PDB entry 7WHI | electron microscopy, 2.93 A resolution | chains A and B of the 7 polymer chains in the assembly

[Chain A (and B)]
Protein: Spike glycoprotein
Organism: Severe acute respiratory syndrome coronavirus 2
Notes: chain B of this document is another copy of the same molecule, construct and numbering; everything in this record applies to it too
UniProtKB: P0DTC2 (SPIKE_SARS2); aligned to UniProt positions 1-1208 over residues 1-1208
Sequence (1285 residues; each row starts with the number of its first residue; note: 8 numbers in that range are skipped by the numbering (no residue carries them; nothing is unmodelled there); a row labelled like 177A-177E holds insertion residues (177A, then the next letters in order)):
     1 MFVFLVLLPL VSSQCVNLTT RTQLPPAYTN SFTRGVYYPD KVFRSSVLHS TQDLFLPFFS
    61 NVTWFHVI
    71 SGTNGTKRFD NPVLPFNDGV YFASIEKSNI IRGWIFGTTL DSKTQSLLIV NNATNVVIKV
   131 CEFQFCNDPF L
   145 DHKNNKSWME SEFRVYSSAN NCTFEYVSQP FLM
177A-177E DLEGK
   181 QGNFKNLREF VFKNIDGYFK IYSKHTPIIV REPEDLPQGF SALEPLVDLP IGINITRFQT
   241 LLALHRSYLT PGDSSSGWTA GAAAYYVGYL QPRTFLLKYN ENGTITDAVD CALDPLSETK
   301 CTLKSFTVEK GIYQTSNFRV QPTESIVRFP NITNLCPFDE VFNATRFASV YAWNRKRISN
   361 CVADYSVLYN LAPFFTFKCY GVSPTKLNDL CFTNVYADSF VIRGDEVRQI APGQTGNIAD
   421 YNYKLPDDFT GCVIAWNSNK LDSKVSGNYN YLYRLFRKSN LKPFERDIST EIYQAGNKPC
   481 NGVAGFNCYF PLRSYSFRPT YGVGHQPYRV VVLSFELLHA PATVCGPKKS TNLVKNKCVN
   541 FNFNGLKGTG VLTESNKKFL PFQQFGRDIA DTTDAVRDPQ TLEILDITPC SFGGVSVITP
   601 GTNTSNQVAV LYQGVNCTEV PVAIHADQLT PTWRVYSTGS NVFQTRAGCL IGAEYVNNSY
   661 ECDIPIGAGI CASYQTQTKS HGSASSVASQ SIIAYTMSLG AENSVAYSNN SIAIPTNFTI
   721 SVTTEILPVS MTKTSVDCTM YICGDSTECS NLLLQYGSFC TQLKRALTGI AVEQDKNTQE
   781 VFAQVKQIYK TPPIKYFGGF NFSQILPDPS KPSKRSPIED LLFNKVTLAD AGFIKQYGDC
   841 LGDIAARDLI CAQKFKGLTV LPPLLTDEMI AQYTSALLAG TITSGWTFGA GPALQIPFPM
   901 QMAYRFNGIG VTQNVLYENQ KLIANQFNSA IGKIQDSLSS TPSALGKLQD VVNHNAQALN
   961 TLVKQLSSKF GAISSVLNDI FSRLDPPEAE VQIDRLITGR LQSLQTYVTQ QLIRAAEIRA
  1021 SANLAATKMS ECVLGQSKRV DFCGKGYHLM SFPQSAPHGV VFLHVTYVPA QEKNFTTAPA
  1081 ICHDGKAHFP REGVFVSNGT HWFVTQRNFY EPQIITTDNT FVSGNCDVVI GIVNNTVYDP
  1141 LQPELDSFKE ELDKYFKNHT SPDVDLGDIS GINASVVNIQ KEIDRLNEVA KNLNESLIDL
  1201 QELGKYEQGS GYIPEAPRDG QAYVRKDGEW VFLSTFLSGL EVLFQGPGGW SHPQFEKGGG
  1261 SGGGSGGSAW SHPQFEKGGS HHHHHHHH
Disordered / not traced: 1-13, 71-77, 145-155, 177A-177E, 248-261, 621-640, 677-688, 828-847, 1148-1288 (chain B: 1-25, 71-77, 145-155, 177A-177E, 181, 245-261, 621-640, 677-688, 828-848, 1148-1288)
Sequence notes: variant Val67 (Ala in P0DTC2), Ile95 (Thr in P0DTC2), Asp145 (Gly142 in P0DTC2), Ile209 (Leu212 in P0DTC2), Asp339 (Gly in P0DTC2), Leu371 (Ser in P0DTC2), Pro373 (Ser in P0DTC2), Phe375 (Ser in P0DTC2), Asn417 (Lys in P0DTC2), Lys440 (Asn in P0DTC2), Ser446 (Gly in P0DTC2), Asn477 (Ser in P0DTC2), Lys478 (Thr in P0DTC2), Ala484 (Glu in P0DTC2), Arg493 (Gln in P0DTC2), Ser496 (Gly in P0DTC2), Arg498 (Gln in P0DTC2), Tyr501 (Asn in P0DTC2), His505 (Tyr in P0DTC2), Lys547 (Thr in P0DTC2), Gly614 (Asp in P0DTC2), Tyr655 (His in P0DTC2), Lys679 (Asn in P0DTC2), His681 (Pro in P0DTC2), Lys764 (Asn in P0DTC2), Tyr796 (Asp in P0DTC2), Pro817 (Phe in P0DTC2), Lys856 (Asn in P0DTC2), His954 (Gln in P0DTC2), Lys969 (Asn in P0DTC2), Phe981 (Leu in P0DTC2); insertion (212-214); engineered mutation Gly682 (Arg in P0DTC2), Ser683 (Arg in P0DTC2), Ser685 (Arg in P0DTC2), Pro892 (Ala in P0DTC2), Pro899 (Ala in P0DTC2), Pro942 (Ala in P0DTC2), Pro986 (Lys in P0DTC2), Pro987 (Val in P0DTC2); expression tag (1209-1288)
Disulfide bonds: Cys15-Cys136, Cys131-Cys166, Cys291-Cys301, Cys336-Cys361, Cys379-Cys432, Cys391-Cys525, Cys480-Cys488, Cys538-Cys590, Cys617-Cys649, Cys662-Cys671, Cys738-Cys760, Cys743-Cys749, Cys1032-Cys1043, Cys1082-Cys1126
Covalent attachments: N-acetylglucosamine (NAG) linked to Asn61, Asn122, Asn234, Asn282, Asn331, Asn343, Asn616, Asn709, Asn717, Asn801, Asn1074, Asn1098, Asn1134
Swiss-Prot annotation at these positions:
  - region: Asn280 to Cys301 (Putative superantigen), Arg403 to Asp405 (Integrin-binding motif), Asn448 to Phe456 (Immunodominant HLA epitope recognized by the CD8+), Ser816 to Tyr837 (Fusion peptide 1), Lys835 to Phe855 (Fusion peptide 2), Asp1163 to Glu1202 (Heptad repeat 2)
  - site: Arg815, Ser816 (Cleavage)
  - glycosylation: Asn17 (N-linked (GlcNAc...) (complex) asparagine), Asn61 (N-linked (GlcNAc...) (hybrid) asparagine), Asn74 (N-linked (GlcNAc...) (complex) asparagine), Asn122 (N-linked (GlcNAc...) (hybrid) asparagine), Asn149 (N-linked (GlcNAc...) (complex) asparagine), Asn165 (N-linked (GlcNAc...) (complex) asparagine), Asn234 (N-linked (GlcNAc...) (high mannose) asparagine), Asn282 (N-linked (GlcNAc...) (complex) asparagine), Thr323 (O-linked (GalNAc) threonine), Ser325 (O-linked (HexNAc...) serine), Asn331 (N-linked (GlcNAc...) (complex) asparagine), Asn343 (N-linked (GlcNAc...) (complex) asparagine), Asn603 (N-linked (GlcNAc...) (hybrid) asparagine), Asn616 (N-linked (GlcNAc...) (complex) asparagine), Asn657 (N-linked (GlcNAc...) (complex) asparagine), Thr676 (O-linked (GlcNAc...) threonine), Thr678 (O-linked (GlcNAc...) threonine), Asn709 (N-linked (GlcNAc...) (high mannose) asparagine), Asn717 (N-linked (GlcNAc...) (hybrid) asparagine), Asn801 (N-linked (GlcNAc...) (hybrid) asparagine) and 6 more in UniProt

[Chain A / chain B interface]
Pairs across the interface - 148 pairs, chain A then chain B:
  Lys41(A) - His519(B)  hydrogen bond (backbone-side chain)
  Lys41(A) - Phe562(B)
  Lys41(A) - Gln563(B)
  Lys41(A) - Gln564(B)
  Lys41(A) - Phe565(B)
  Val42(A) - Gln563(B)
  Val42(A) - Phe565(B)
  Val42(A) - Arg567(B)
  Phe43(A) - Lys557(B)
  Phe43(A) - Lys558(B)
  Phe43(A) - Phe559(B)  hydrophobic
  Phe43(A) - Gln563(B)
  Phe43(A) - Phe565(B)
  Phe43(A) - Gly566(B)
  Phe43(A) - Arg567(B)
  Arg44(A) - Arg567(B)
  Tyr198(A) - Glu516(B)  hydrogen bond
  Tyr198(A) - Leu518(B)
  Glu224(A) - Phe562(B)
  Pro225(A) - Phe562(B)
  Asn282(A) - Lys558(B)  hydrogen bond
  Gly381(A) - Asn477(B)  hydrogen bond (backbone-side chain)
  Asp427(A) - Lys478(B)
  Asp428(A) - Asn487(B)
  Asp737(A) - Asn317(B)
  Asp737(A) - Arg319(B)  salt bridge
  Asp737(A) - Phe592(B)
  Met740(A) - Arg319(B)
  Met740(A) - Phe592(B)  hydrophobic
  Asp745(A) - Thr549(B)
  Gln755(A) - Lys969(B)
  Gln755(A) - Phe970(B)
  Gln755(A) - Gly971(B)
  Tyr756(A) - Phe970(B)
  Tyr756(A) - Gly971(B)
  Tyr756(A) - Arg995(B)  hydrogen bond
  Gly757(A) - Ser968(B)
  Phe759(A) - Gln965(B)
  Phe759(A) - Phe970(B)  hydrophobic
  Gln762(A) - Thr961(B)
  Gln762(A) - Gln965(B)
  Lys764(A) - Gln314(B)  hydrogen bond
  Arg765(A) - Gln957(B)
  Thr768(A) - Gln314(B)
  Gln787(A) - Ala701(B)  hydrogen bond (side chain-backbone)
  Gln787(A) - Glu702(B)
  Gln787(A) - Asn703(B)
  Ile788(A) - Leu699(B)  hydrophobic
  Ile788(A) - Ala701(B)  hydrogen bond (backbone-backbone)
  Ile788(A) - Glu702(B)
  Ile788(A) - Asn703(B)  hydrogen bond (backbone-backbone)
  Tyr789(A) - Asn703(B)
  Tyr789(A) - Val705(B)  hydrophobic
  Lys790(A) - Asn703(B)  hydrogen bond (backbone-backbone)
  Pro792(A) - Tyr707(B)  hydrophobic
  Tyr796(A) - Tyr707(B)
  Phe797(A) - Tyr707(B)  hydrophobic
  Lys854(A) - Phe592(B)
  Phe855(A) - Thr588(B)
  Phe855(A) - Pro589(B)  hydrophobic
  Lys856(A) - Ala570(B)
  Lys856(A) - Thr572(B)
  Leu861(A) - Gln613(B)
  Pro862(A) - Ala647(B)  hydrophobic
  Pro863(A) - Ala668(B)  hydrogen bond (backbone-backbone)
  Leu864(A) - Pro665(B)  hydrophobic
  Leu864(A) - Ala668(B)
  Leu864(A) - Gly669(B)  hydrogen bond (backbone-backbone)
  Leu865(A) - Met697(B)  hydrophobic
  Thr866(A) - Ala668(B)
  Thr866(A) - Gly669(B)
  Met869(A) - Gly669(B)
  Met869(A) - Thr696(B)
  Met869(A) - Met697(B)  hydrophobic
  Met869(A) - Leu699(B)
  Gln872(A) - Leu699(B)
  Tyr873(A) - Leu699(B)  hydrogen bond (side chain-backbone)
  Thr883(A) - Val705(B)
  Thr883(A) - Tyr707(B)
  Trp886(A) - Tyr1047(B)
  Gly889(A) - Asp1041(B)
  Ala890(A) - Gly1046(B)
  Ala890(A) - Tyr1047(B)  hydrophobic
  Pro892(A) - Pro1069(B)
  Pro892(A) - Glu1072(B)
  Leu894(A) - Ala713(B)
  Leu894(A) - Pro715(B)
  Leu894(A) - Glu1072(B)
  Gln895(A) - Val705(B)
  Gln895(A) - Ala706(B)
  Gln895(A) - Ser711(B)  hydrogen bond
  Gln895(A) - Ile712(B)
  Gln895(A) - Ala713(B)  hydrogen bond (backbone-backbone)
  Gln895(A) - Asn1074(B)  hydrogen bond
  Ile896(A) - Tyr707(B)
  Ile896(A) - Ser711(B)
  Pro897(A) - Tyr707(B)  hydrophobic
  Pro897(A) - Ser708(B)
  Pro897(A) - Asn709(B)
  Pro897(A) - Ser711(B)
  Pro897(A) - Thr1077(B)
  Phe898(A) - Tyr707(B)  hydrogen bond (backbone-side chain)
  Met900(A) - Ile712(B)  hydrophobic
  Met900(A) - Thr1077(B)  hydrogen bond
  Met900(A) - Val1094(B)  hydrophobic
  Tyr904(A) - Val1094(B)
  Tyr904(A) - Arg1107(B)
  Asn907(A) - Arg1107(B)
  Gln913(A) - Pro1090(B)
  Gln913(A) - Arg1107(B)
  Asn914(A) - Phe1121(B)
  Asn914(A) - Ser1123(B)
  Tyr917(A) - Pro1079(B)
  Tyr917(A) - Phe1089(B)  hydrophobic
  Tyr917(A) - Val1129(B)
  Glu918(A) - Ser1123(B)
  Glu918(A) - Val1128(B)
  Gln920(A) - Ile1130(B)
  Val963(A) - Ala570(B)
  Lys964(A) - Ile569(B)
  Ser967(A) - Asp571(B)
  Ser975(A) - Asp571(B)  hydrogen bond
  Asn978(A) - Lys547(B)
  Phe981(A) - Lys386(B)  hydrogen bond (backbone-side chain)
  Ser982(A) - Lys386(B)
  Arg983(A) - Gly381(B)
  Arg983(A) - Val382(B)
  Arg983(A) - Ser383(B)  hydrogen bond (backbone-backbone)
  Leu984(A) - Gly381(B)
  Asp985(A) - Ser383(B)
  Asp994(A) - Gly971(B)
  Asp994(A) - Arg995(B)  salt bridge
  Gln1005(A) - Gln1002(B)
  Gln1005(A) - Thr1006(B)  hydrogen bond
  Thr1009(A) - Ile1013(B)
  Leu1012(A) - Ile1013(B)  hydrophobic
  Ile1013(A) - Ile1013(B)  hydrophobic
  Arg1019(A) - Glu1017(B)  salt bridge
  Ser1030(A) - Val1040(B)
  Ser1030(A) - Asp1041(B)
  Glu1031(A) - Arg1039(B)  salt bridge
  Glu1031(A) - Val1040(B)
  Leu1034(A) - Asp1041(B)
  Lys1038(A) - Lys1038(B)
  Arg1039(A) - Arg1039(B)
  Glu1111(A) - Ser1123(B)
  Asp1118(A) - Arg1091(B)  salt bridge
  Glu1144(A) - Leu1141(B)
Other interface residues (no listed pair), chain A (101 interface residues in all): Pro230, Thr739, Ser758, Glu773, Lys786, Gly857, Thr859, Ile882, Thr887, Gly891, Ala893, Pro899, Asn960, Leu966, Val976, Gln1002, Gly1035, Leu1141
Other interface residues (no listed pair), chain B (104 interface residues in all): Arg357, Pro384, Leu390, Phe486, Leu517, Gly548, Leu560, Arg646, Gly667, Ile670, Cys671, Gly700, Ser704, Asn710, Thr1009, Lys1045, Val1068, Gly1093, Gly1124

[In short]
101 residues of chain A and 104 residues of chain B are in contact, with 22 hydrogen bonds and 5 salt bridges.
Among the polar pairs are Asp737(A)-Arg319(B), Asp994(A)-Arg995(B) and Arg1019(A)-Glu1017(B). Covalently
linked N-acetylglucosamine: at Asn61(A), Asn122(A), Asn234(A), Asn282(A), Asn331(A) and Asn343(A) and 7 more.
Both chains are Spike glycoprotein (Severe acute respiratory syndrome coronavirus 2). Entry 7WHI (The state 2
complex structure of Omicron spike with Bn03 (2-up RBD, 4 nanobodies)) was determined by electron microscopy,
deposited together with 7WHJ and 7WHK.
